Entry 1D5Z (X-ray diffraction, 2.00 A resolution); this record covers chains A and C of the 4 polymer chains in the assembly.

[Chain A]
Protein: Protein (HLA class II histocompatibility antigen)
From: Homo sapiens
Notes: fragment: dr alpha chain, extracellular domain
UniProt: P01903 (HA2R_HUMAN); residues 1-181 here correspond to UniProt positions 26-206 (UniProt number = residue number + 25)
Amino-acid sequence (181 residues; each row starts with the number of its first residue):
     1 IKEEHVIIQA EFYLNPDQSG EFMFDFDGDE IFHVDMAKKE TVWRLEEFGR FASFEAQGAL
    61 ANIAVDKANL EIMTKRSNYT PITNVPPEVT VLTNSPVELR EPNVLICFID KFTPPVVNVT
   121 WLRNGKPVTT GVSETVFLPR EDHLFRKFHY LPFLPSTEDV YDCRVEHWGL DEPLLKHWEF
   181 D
Unresolved in the structure: 1-2, 181
Disulfide bonds: Cys107-Cys163

[Chain C]
Protein: Protein (enterotoxin type B)
From: Staphylococcus aureus
UniProt: P01552 (ETXB_STAAU); residues 1-239 here correspond to UniProt positions 28-266 (UniProt number = residue number + 27)
Amino-acid sequence (239 residues; row label = number of the first residue in the row):
     1 ESQPDPKPDE LHKSSKFTGL MENMKVLYDD NHVSAINVKS IDQFLYFDLI YSIKDTKLGN
    61 YDNVRVEFKN KDLADKYKDK YVDVFGANYY YQCYFSKKTN DINSHQTDKR KTCMYGGVTE
   121 HNGNQLDKYR SITVRVFEDG KNLLSFDVQT NKKKVTAQEL DYLTRHYLVK NKKLYEFNNS
   181 PYETGYIKFI ENENSFWYDM MPAPGDKFDQ SKYLMMYNDN KMVDSKDVKI EVYLTTKKK
Unresolved in the structure: 1, 99-108, 238-239
Disulfide bonds: Cys93-Cys113

[Interface between chain A and chain C]
Residue-residue contacts (37):
  Tyr13(A) with Phe44(C), hydrogen bond (side chain-backbone); Leu45(C), hydrophobic
  Gln18(A) with Gln43(C), hydrogen bond; Leu45(C); Tyr46(C)
  Met36(A) with Leu45(C), hydrophobic; Phe47(C)
  Ala37(A) with Phe47(C), hydrophobic; Met215(C)
  Lys38(A) with Lys212(C), hydrogen bond (backbone-side chain); Met215(C)
  Lys39(A) with Glu67(C), salt bridge; Tyr89(C), hydrogen bond; Tyr115(C), hydrogen bond; Ser211(C), hydrogen bond; Lys212(C), hydrogen bond (backbone-side chain); Met215(C)
  Gln57(A) with Gln92(C); Tyr94(C); Asp209(C), hydrogen bond; Ser211(C), hydrogen bond; Lys212(C)
  Gly58(A) with Gln92(C)
  Leu60(A) with Phe44(C); Arg65(C); Tyr94(C)
  Ala61(A) with Tyr94(C)
  Ile63(A) with Phe44(C)
  Ala64(A) with Phe44(C), hydrophobic; Phe95(C); Ser96(C), hydrogen bond (backbone-side chain)
  Lys67(A) with Gln43(C), hydrogen bond (side chain-backbone); Phe44(C), hydrogen bond (side chain-backbone); Ser96(C)
  Ala68(A) with Ser96(C), hydrogen bond (backbone-side chain)
  Glu71(A) with Lys97(C); Lys98(C)
Interface residues without a listed pair, chain A (16 interface residues in all): Glu40

[Summary]
16 residues of chain A face 19 of chain C across their interface; the contacts include 13 hydrogen bonds and 1
salt bridge. Polar contacts include Lys39(A)-Glu67(C), Tyr13(A)-Phe44(C) and Gln18(A)-Gln43(C).
Here chain A is Protein (HLA class II histocompatibility antigen) (Homo sapiens) and chain C is Protein
(enterotoxin type B) (Staphylococcus aureus). Entry 1D5Z (X-ray crystal structure of HLA-DR4 complexed with
peptidomimetic and seb) was determined by X-ray diffraction, deposited together with 1D5M, 1D5X and 1D6E.
